6ZID - chains C and M of the 4 polymer chains in the assembly; structure by X-ray diffraction, 2.80 A resolution.

Chain C:
Molecule: Photosynthetic reaction center cytochrome c subunit
From: Blastochloris viridis
Reference sequence: P07173 (CYCR_BLAVI); residues 1-336 here correspond to UniProt positions 21-356 (UniProt number = residue number + 20)
Amino-acid sequence (336 residues; numbered 1 to 336; the number before each row is that of its first residue):
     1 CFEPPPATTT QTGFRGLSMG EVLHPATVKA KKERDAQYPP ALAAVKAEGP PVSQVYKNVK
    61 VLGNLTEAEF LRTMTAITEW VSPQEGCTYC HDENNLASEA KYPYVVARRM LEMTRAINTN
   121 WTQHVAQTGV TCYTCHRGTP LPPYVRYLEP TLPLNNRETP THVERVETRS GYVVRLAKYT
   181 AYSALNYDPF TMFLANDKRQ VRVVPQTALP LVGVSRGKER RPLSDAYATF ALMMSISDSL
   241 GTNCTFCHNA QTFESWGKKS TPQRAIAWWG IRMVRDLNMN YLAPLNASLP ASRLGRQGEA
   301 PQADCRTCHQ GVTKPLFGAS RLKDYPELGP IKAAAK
Unresolved in the structure: 333-336
Covalent attachments: diacyl glycerol (DGA) linked to C1; heme c (HEC) linked to C87, C90, C132, C135, C244, C247, C305, C308
Metal / ion sites: heme c Fe (4 sites), coordinated by M74, H91, M110, H124, H136, M233, H248, H309
Residues lining bound ligands:
  - heme c (HEC), molecule 1: Y56, K57, N58, V59, K60, V61, L62, F70, L71, M74, T75, I77, T78, V81, S82, G86, H91, L96, A97, P103, Y104, A107, R108
  - heme c (HEC), molecule 2: I77, V81, Y89, Y102, P103, V106, A107, M110, L111, M113, T114, I117, V130, T131, H136, P140, L141, P142, V145, L277, L282, L289, R293, P301, Q302, T307, L328
  - heme c (HEC), molecule 3: I117, H124, V125, T128, G129, V130, L194, I236, L240, F246, Q263, I266, A267, G270, I271, M273, V274, L277, D304, H309, T313, K314, P315, G318
  - heme c (HEC), molecule 4: Q200, V201, R202, V203, V204, Q206, T229, F230, M233, M234, I236, S237, L240, T242, N243, H248, F253, E254, W256, Q263, R264, A267, W268, I271, R272
Curated features (UniProtKB/Swiss-Prot):
  - binding site (heme): M74, C87, C90, H91, M110, H124, C132, C135, H136, M233, C244, C247, H248, C305, C308, H309
  - site: C1 (Not N-palmitoylated)
  - lipidation: C1 (S-diacylglycerol cysteine)

Chain M:
Molecule: Reaction center protein M chain
From: Blastochloris viridis
Reference sequence: P06010 (RCEM_BLAVI); residues 1-323 here correspond to UniProt positions 2-324 (UniProt number = residue number + 1)
Amino-acid sequence (323 residues; numbered 1 to 323; the number before each row is that of its first residue):
     1 ADYQTIYTQI QARGPHITVS GEWGDNDRVG KPFYSYWLGK IGDAQIGPIY LGASGIAAFA
    61 FGSTAILIIL FNMAAEVHFD PLQFFRQFFW LGLYPPKAQY GMGIPPLHDG GWWLMAGLFM
   121 TLSLGSWWIR VYSRARALGL GTHIAWNFAA AIFFVLCIGC IHPTLVGSWS EGVPFGIWPH
   181 IDWLTAFSIR YGNFYYCPWH GFSIGFAYGC GLLFAAHGAT ILAVARFGGD REIEQITDRG
   241 TAVERAALFW RWTIGFNATI ESVHRWGWFF SLMVMVSASV GILLTGTFVD NWYLWCVKHG
   301 AAPDYPAYLP ATPDPASLPG APK
Metal / ion sites: Fe ion: H217, E232, H264 (shared with 2 residues of chain L)
Residues lining bound ligands:
  - bacteriochlorophyll b (BCB), molecule 1: L38, M120, F154, V155, I158, V173, I177, W178, H180, I181, W183, L184
  - bacteriochlorophyll b (BCB), molecule 2: G62, A65, I66, I69, M120, L124, F148, A151, I152, F154, V155, I158, F175, W183, L184, T185, F187, S188, F194, Y195, C197, W199, H200, S203, I204, A207, Y208, V274, M275, A278, G281, I282
  - bacteriochlorophyll b (BCB), molecule 3: L184, Y195, Y208
  - bacteriochlorophyll b (BCB), molecule 4: Y195, H200, G201, I204, G205, Y208, G209, L212, F270
  - bacteriopheophytin b (BPB), molecule 1: I46, I49, A58, F59, G62, S123, L124, W127, V131, I144, N147, F148, A151, S271, V274, M275
  - bacteriopheophytin b (BPB), molecule 2: Y208, G211, L212, A215, A216, W250, T253, I254
  - diacyl glycerol (DGA): F88, F89, I177
  - heptane-1,2,3-triol (HTO): W268, F269, L272, M273, V276
  - menaquinone-7 (MQ7): L212, L213, A216, H217, T220, V243, A246, A247, W250, I254, F256, N257, A258, T259, I260, V263, W266, F270
  - 15-cis-1,2-dihydroneurosporene (NS5): I66, I69, L70, M73, F88, W113, L114, G117, L118, M120, T121, V155, L156, I158, G159, C160, W169, V173, P174, F175, G176, I177, H180
Curated features (UniProtKB/Swiss-Prot):
  - binding site ((7R,8Z)-bacteriochlorophyll b): H180, H200
  - binding site (Fe cation): H217, E232, H264
  - binding site (a ubiquinone): W250

Interface between chain C and chain M:
Contacting residue pairs (116; chain C residue first):
  Q11(C) with Y308(M)
  T12(C) with L309(M)
  G13(C) with Y308(M)
  F14(C) with P306(M), hydrophobic; Y308(M)
  L17(C) with Y305(M)
  V163(C) with Q83(M)
  R169(C) with H78(M)
  S170(C) with V77(M); D80(M); Q83(M); Q87(M), hydrogen bond (backbone-side chain)
  V173(C) with E76(M); Q87(M); W90(M), hydrophobic; L91(M), hydrophobic
  V174(C) with R86(M); Q87(M)
  Y182(C) with W90(M), hydrogen bond (backbone-side chain)
  S183(C) with W90(M)
  A184(C) with W90(M); Y94(M); W178(M), hydrophobic; D182(M)
  L185(C) with D182(M), hydrogen bond (backbone-side chain)
  N186(C) with E76(M); Y94(M); K97(M), hydrogen bond
  Y187(C) with K97(M)
  R202(C) with D314(M), salt bridge; A316(M)
  V204(C) with I189(M); N291(M)
  P205(C) with R190(M); D290(M); N291(M), hydrogen bond (backbone-side chain)
  Q206(C) with L294(M)
  T207(C) with D290(M); N291(M); L294(M)
  A208(C) with V289(M); D290(M), hydrogen bond (backbone-backbone); N291(M), hydrogen bond (backbone-backbone); L294(M); W295(M); K298(M)
  L209(C) with F288(M); D290(M)
  P210(C) with G286(M); T287(M); F288(M); V289(M); D290(M)
  S215(C) with V166(M)
  R216(C) with L165(M); V166(M); G286(M), hydrogen bond (side chain-backbone); T287(M), hydrogen bond (side chain-backbone)
  G217(C) with Q99(M); V166(M), hydrogen bond (backbone-backbone); G167(M)
  K218(C) with Q99(M); Y100(M); G101(M)
  R220(C) with Q99(M), hydrogen bond (backbone-side chain); V166(M); E171(M), salt bridge; R190(M); Y191(M), hydrogen bond
  R221(C) with Q99(M)
  P222(C) with K97(M); Q99(M); S170(M)
  L223(C) with S170(M), hydrogen bond (backbone-side chain); E171(M); W183(M); F187(M), hydrophobic; R190(M)
  S224(C) with K97(M), hydrogen bond (side chain-backbone)
  A226(C) with A186(M)
  Y227(C) with P174(M); W183(M); A186(M), hydrophobic
  F230(C) with T185(M)
  A250(C) with N193(M), hydrogen bond (backbone-side chain)
  Q251(C) with N193(M), hydrogen bond (backbone-side chain); Y196(M), hydrogen bond; Y293(M); P303(M), hydrogen bond (side chain-backbone); Y305(M)
  T252(C) with Y293(M)
  E254(C) with N291(M), hydrogen bond; Y293(M)
  W256(C) with T312(M); P313(M); D314(M); P315(M)
  G257(C) with A311(M); T312(M), hydrogen bond (backbone-backbone)
  K258(C) with D304(M), salt bridge; Y305(M), hydrogen bond (side chain-backbone); A307(M)
  K259(C) with Y293(M); D304(M), salt bridge
  S260(C) with P310(M); T312(M), hydrogen bond (backbone-side chain)
  T261(C) with T312(M), hydrogen bond (backbone-side chain)
  P262(C) with P310(M); T312(M)
  A265(C) with T312(M)
  W268(C) with P315(M), hydrophobic; A316(M), hydrophobic; P322(M)
  W269(C) with P322(M)
  R272(C) with P322(M); K323(M), hydrogen bond (side chain-backbone)
Interface residues without a listed pair, chain C (59 interface residues in all): G171, A177, V203, L211, N249, F253, S255, Q263
Interface residues without a listed pair, chain M (61 interface residues in all): A98, G172, P179, A321

Overview:
The interface between chain C and chain M involves 59 residues on one side and 61 on the other, with 24
hydrogen bonds and 4 salt bridges. Polar pairs include R202(C)-D314(M), R220(C)-E171(M) and K258(C)-D304(M).
Chain C is Photosynthetic reaction center cytochrome c subunit and chain M is Reaction center protein M chain,
both from Blastochloris viridis; the structure, Ultrafast Structural Response to Charge Redistribution Within
a Photosynthetic Reaction Centre - 5 ps (b) structure, was determined by X-ray diffraction together with 6ZHW,
6ZI4, 6ZI5, 6ZI6, 6ZI9 and 6ZIA from the same study.
